2PGZ - chains A and B of the 5 polymer chains in the assembly; structure by X-ray diffraction, 1.76 A resolution.

# Chain A (and B)
Molecule: Soluble acetylcholine receptor
From: Aplysia californica
Notes: chain B of this document is another copy of the same molecule, construct and numbering; everything in this record applies to it too
UniProt: Q8WSF8 (Q8WSF8_APLCA); residues 1-219 here correspond to UniProt positions 18-236 (UniProt number = residue number + 17)
Chain sequence (230 residues; row label = number of the first residue in the row; numbers below 1 keep their minus sign (Asp-8 is residue -8)):
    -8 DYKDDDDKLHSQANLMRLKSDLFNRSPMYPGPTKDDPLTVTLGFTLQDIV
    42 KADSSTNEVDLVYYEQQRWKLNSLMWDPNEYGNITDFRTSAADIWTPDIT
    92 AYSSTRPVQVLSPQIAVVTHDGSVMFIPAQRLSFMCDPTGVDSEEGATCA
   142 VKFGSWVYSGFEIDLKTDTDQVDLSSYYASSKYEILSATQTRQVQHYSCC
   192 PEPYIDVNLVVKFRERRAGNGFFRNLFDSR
Unresolved in the structure: -8 to -6, 18-19, 208-221 (chain B: -8 to -6, 16-19, 209-212, 214-221)
Differences from the reference sequence: cloning artifact (-8 to 0, 220-221)
Disulfides: Cys127-Cys140, Cys190-Cys191
Residues lining bound ligands: cocaine (COC): Tyr93, Ser146, Trp147, Val148, Tyr188, Cys190, Cys191, Tyr195
Reported in the primary citation:
  - binding site for cocaine: Tyr195
  - mutagenesis - C190A/C191A: decreased binding to epibatidine
  - mutagenesis - C190A/C191A: decreased binding to nicotine
  - mutagenesis - C190A/C191A: decreased binding to acetylcholine
  - mutagenesis - C190A/C191A: unchanged binding to cocaine

# Chain A / chain B interface
Contacting residue pairs (53):
  Tyr20(A) with Gln3(B); Met7(B)
  Pro21(A) with Gln3(B); Leu6(B), hydrophobic; Met7(B)
  Thr24(A) with Leu6(B)
  Asp26(A) with Lys-1(B), hydrogen bond (backbone-side chain)
  Asp27(A) with Lys-1(B), salt bridge; Gln3(B)
  Pro28(A) with Lys-1(B)
  Ser45(A) with Lys173(B), hydrogen bond (backbone-side chain)
  Ser46(A) with Lys173(B)
  Thr47(A) with Val41(B); Lys173(B)
  Asn48(A) with Ser171(B), hydrogen bond (side chain-backbone); Lys173(B); Arg207(B)
  Glu49(A) with Val41(B); Arg122(B), salt bridge
  Asn63(A) with Asp-4(B)
  Asp89(A) with Pro104(B); Ile106(B)
  Thr91(A) with Leu102(B); Pro104(B)
  Tyr93(A) with Gln38(B), hydrogen bond (backbone-side chain); Tyr55(B), hydrogen bond (backbone-side chain)
  Ser94(A) with Gln38(B)
  Ser95(A) with Val53(B); Leu102(B)
  Thr96(A) with Arg122(B), hydrogen bond (backbone-side chain)
  Arg97(A) with Leu102(B); Arg122(B)
  Pro98(A) with Gln100(B); Val101(B); Leu102(B)
  Met126(A) with Gln38(B); Asp39(B); Val53(B), hydrophobic; Tyr169(B)
  Cys127(A) with Tyr169(B), hydrogen bond (backbone-side chain)
  Asp128(A) with Tyr169(B), hydrogen bond (backbone-side chain); Ser171(B); Arg207(B), salt bridge
  Trp147(A) with Tyr55(B), hydrophobic; Ser103(B); Pro104(B); Ile118(B), hydrogen bond (side chain-backbone); Ala120(B), hydrophobic
  Val148(A) with Arg79(B), hydrogen bond (backbone-side chain); Ile106(B)
  Tyr149(A) with Arg79(B)
  Glu153(A) with Arg79(B), salt bridge
  Ser189(A) with Ser166(B)
Also at the interface, not in a pair above, chain A (29 interface residues in all): Ser150
Also at the interface, not in a pair above, chain B (28 interface residues in all): Ser2, Lys42, Ser172

# Summary
The interface between chain A and chain B involves 29 residues on one side and 28 on the other; the contacts
include 10 hydrogen bonds and 4 salt bridges. Among the polar pairs are Asp27(A)-Lys-1(B), Glu49(A)-Arg122(B)
and Asp128(A)-Arg207(B). From the paper: a binding site for cocaine at Tyr195(A); C190A/C191A of chain A
reduce binding to epibatidine.
Chain A and chain B are both Soluble acetylcholine receptor (Aplysia californica); the structure, Crystal
structure of Cocaine bound to an ACh-Binding Protein, was determined by X-ray diffraction together with 2PH9
from the same study.
